Entry 6JUR (X-ray diffraction, 2.06 A resolution); this record covers chains A and C of the 3 polymer chains in the assembly.

[Chain A]
Name: DNA polymerase IV
From: Mycobacterium smegmatis (strain ATCC 700084 / mc(2)155)
Notes: EC 2.7.7.7
UniProt: A0QR77 (A0QR77_MYCS2); residue numbers follow UniProt; this construct covers 1-356
Amino-acid sequence (356 residues; each row starts with the number of its first residue):
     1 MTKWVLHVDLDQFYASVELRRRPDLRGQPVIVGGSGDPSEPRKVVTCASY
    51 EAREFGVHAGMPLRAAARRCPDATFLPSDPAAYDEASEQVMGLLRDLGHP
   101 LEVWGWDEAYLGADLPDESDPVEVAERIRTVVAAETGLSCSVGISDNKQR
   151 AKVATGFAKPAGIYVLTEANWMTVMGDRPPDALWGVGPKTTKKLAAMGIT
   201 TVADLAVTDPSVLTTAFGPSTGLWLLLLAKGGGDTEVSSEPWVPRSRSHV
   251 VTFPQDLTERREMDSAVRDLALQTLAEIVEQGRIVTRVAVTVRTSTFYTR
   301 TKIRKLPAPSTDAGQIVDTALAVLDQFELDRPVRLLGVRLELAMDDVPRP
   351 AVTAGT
Disordered / not traced: 348-356
Differences from the reference sequence: engineered mutation Tyr14 (Leu in A0QR77)
Metal / ion sites: Mn2+ site 1: Asp9, Asp107, Glu108 (together with CMPcPP); Mn2+ site 2: Asp9, Leu10, Asp107 (together with CMPcPP)
Small-molecule neighbours: CMPcPP: Asp9, Leu10, Asp11, Gln12, Phe13, Tyr14, Thr46, Cys47, Tyr50, Arg53, Ala59, Asp107, Glu108, Lys152, Lys159
From the paper describing this entry:
  - binding site for CMPcPP: Tyr14
  - mutagenesis - C47T: decreased catalytic activity on rNTP
  - mutagenesis - C47T (10-fold): increased growth

[Chain C]
Molecule: 18-nt DNA strand
Sequence (18 nucleotides; numbered 856 to 873; the number before each row is that of its first residue):
   856 TCTGGGGTCCTAGGACCC
Disordered / not traced: 856-865

[Interface between chain A and chain C]
Residue-residue contacts - 26 pairs, chain A then chain C:
  Gly105(A) - DC873(C)  phosphate contact
  Asp107(A) - DC873(C)  phosphate contact
  Glu108(A) - DC873(C)  sugar contact
  Lys152(A) - DC873(C)  salt bridge to the phosphate
  Leu183(A) - DC872(C)  phosphate contact
  Trp184(A) - DC872(C)  hydrogen bond to the phosphate
  Trp184(A) - DC873(C)  hydrogen bond to the phosphate
  Gly185(A) - DC871(C)  phosphate contact
  Gly185(A) - DC872(C)  hydrogen bond to the phosphate
  Val186(A) - DC871(C)  phosphate contact
  Val186(A) - DC872(C)  phosphate contact
  Gly187(A) - DC871(C)  hydrogen bond to the phosphate
  Gly187(A) - DC872(C)  phosphate contact
  Pro188(A) - DC871(C)  phosphate contact
  Lys189(A) - DA870(C)  phosphate contact
  Lys189(A) - DC871(C)  hydrogen bond to the phosphate
  Thr190(A) - DA870(C)  phosphate contact
  Thr190(A) - DC871(C)  hydrogen bond to the phosphate
  Lys193(A) - DA870(C)  salt bridge to the phosphate
  Arg287(A) - DT866(C)  salt bridge to the phosphate
  Arg300(A) - DG868(C)  salt bridge to the phosphate
  Thr301(A) - DA867(C)  phosphate contact
  Lys302(A) - DA867(C)  phosphate contact
  Ile303(A) - DT866(C)  sugar contact
  Ile303(A) - DA867(C)  hydrogen bond to the phosphate
  Lys305(A) - DT866(C)  hydrogen bond to the phosphate
Also at the interface, not in a pair above, chain A (21 interface residues in all): Trp104, Arg304

[In short]
The interface between chain A and chain C involves 21 residues on one side and 7 on the other, with 8 hydrogen
bonds and 4 salt bridges. Polar pairs include Trp184(A)-DC872(C), Trp184(A)-DC873(C) and Gly185(A)-DC872(C).
The paper reports a binding site for CMPcPP at Tyr14(A); C47T of chain A reduces catalytic activity on rNTP.
Chain A is DNA polymerase IV (Mycobacterium smegmatis (strain ATCC 700084 / mc(2)155)) and chain C is an 18-nt
DNA strand; the structure, MsDpo4-DNA complex 5, was determined by X-ray diffraction (same publication as
6JUL, 6JUM, 6JUN, 6JUO, 6JUP, 6JUQ and 6JUS).
